PDB entry 5VVK | X-ray diffraction, 2.90 A resolution | chains C and J of the 10 polymer chains in the assembly

# Chain C
Name: CRISPR-associated endonuclease Cas1
Source organism: Escherichia coli (strain K12)
Notes: EC 3.1.-.-
Reference sequence: Q46896 (CAS1_ECOLI); residues 1-305 here = UniProt positions 1-305
Sequence (308 residues; each row starts with the number of its first residue; numbers below 1 keep their minus sign (Ser-2 is residue -2)):
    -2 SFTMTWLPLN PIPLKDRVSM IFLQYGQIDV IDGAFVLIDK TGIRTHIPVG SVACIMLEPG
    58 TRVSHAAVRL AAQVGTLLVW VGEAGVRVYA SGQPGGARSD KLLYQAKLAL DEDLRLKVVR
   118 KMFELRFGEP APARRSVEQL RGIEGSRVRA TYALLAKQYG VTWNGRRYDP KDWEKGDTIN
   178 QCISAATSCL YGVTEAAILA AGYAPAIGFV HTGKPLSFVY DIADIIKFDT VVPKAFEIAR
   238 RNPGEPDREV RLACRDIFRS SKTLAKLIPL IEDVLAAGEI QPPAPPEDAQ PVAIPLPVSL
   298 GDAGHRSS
Disordered / not traced: -2 to 14, 282-305
Differences from the reference sequence: expression tag (-2 to 0)
Reported in the primary citation:
  - binding site for the 58-nt DNA strand: Ser143, Arg146
  - mutagenesis - R112E, R132A, R163A: abolished catalytic activity
  - mutagenesis - R112A, R131A, Q136A: decreased catalytic activity
  - mutagenesis - R138A: decreased catalytic activity on second-site integration
  - mutagenesis - R138A: increased catalytic activity on disintegration
  - binding site for the 58-nt DNA strand (chain J): Arg132, Arg138, Ser143, Arg146, Arg163
  - catalytic residues: Glu141 (proposed by the authors, not directly observed)

# Chain J
Molecule: 58-nt DNA strand
Sequence (58 nucleotides; each row starts with the number of its first residue):
     1 CACTGGTGGT CGCCGCGGTT TATCCCCGCT GGCGCGGGGA ACACTCTAAG ATATTAGA
Disordered / not traced: 23-37

# How chain C and chain J interact
Pairs across the interface (26):
  Glu135(C) with DC46(J), sugar contact
  Gln136(C) with DC46(J), phosphate contact; DT47(J), hydrogen bond to the phosphate
  Arg138(C) with DA58(J), base contact
  Gly139(C) with DC46(J), base contact; DT47(J), sugar contact; DG57(J), base contact
  Ile140(C) with DT47(J), sugar contact; DA48(J), phosphate contact
  Glu141(C) with DA58(J), phosphate contact
  Gly142(C) with DG57(J), sugar contact; DA58(J), sugar contact
  Ser143(C) with DT47(J), hydrogen bond to the base; DA48(J), hydrogen bond to the sugar
  Val145(C) with DG57(J), phosphate contact; DA58(J), sugar contact
  Arg146(C) with DT55(J), hydrogen bond to the base; DA56(J), hydrogen bond to the base; DG57(J), sugar contact
  Tyr149(C) with DG57(J), phosphate contact; DA58(J), hydrogen bond to the phosphate
  Trp160(C) with DG57(J), hydrogen bond to the phosphate
  Gly162(C) with DG57(J), phosphate contact
  Arg163(C) with DG57(J), hydrogen bond to the phosphate
  His208(C) with DA58(J), phosphate contact
  Asp221(C) with DA58(J), phosphate contact
Also at the interface, not in a pair above, chain C (17 interface residues in all): Arg164

# In short
17 residues of chain C and 7 residues of chain J are in contact; the contacts include 8 hydrogen bonds. Polar
pairs include Ser143(C)-DT47(J), Arg146(C)-DT55(J) and Arg146(C)-DA56(J). The paper reports the catalytic
residue Glu141(C); R112E, R132A and R163A of chain C abolish catalytic activity; 7 substitutions were tested
in all.
Here chain C is CRISPR-associated endonuclease Cas1 (Escherichia coli (strain K12)) and chain J is a 58-nt DNA
strand. Entry 5VVK (Cas1-Cas2 bound to full-site mimic) was determined by X-ray diffraction, deposited
together with 5VVJ, 5VVL and 5WFE.
